Entry 1W1Y (X-ray diffraction, 1.85 A resolution); this record covers chains A and B.

Chain A (and B):
Name: Chitinase B
Organism: Serratia marcescens
Notes: EC 3.2.1.14; chain B of this document is another copy of the same molecule, construct and numbering; everything in this record applies to it too
UniProtKB: Q54276 (Q54276); residue numbers follow UniProt; this construct covers 1-499
Chain sequence (499 residues; each row starts with the number of its first residue):
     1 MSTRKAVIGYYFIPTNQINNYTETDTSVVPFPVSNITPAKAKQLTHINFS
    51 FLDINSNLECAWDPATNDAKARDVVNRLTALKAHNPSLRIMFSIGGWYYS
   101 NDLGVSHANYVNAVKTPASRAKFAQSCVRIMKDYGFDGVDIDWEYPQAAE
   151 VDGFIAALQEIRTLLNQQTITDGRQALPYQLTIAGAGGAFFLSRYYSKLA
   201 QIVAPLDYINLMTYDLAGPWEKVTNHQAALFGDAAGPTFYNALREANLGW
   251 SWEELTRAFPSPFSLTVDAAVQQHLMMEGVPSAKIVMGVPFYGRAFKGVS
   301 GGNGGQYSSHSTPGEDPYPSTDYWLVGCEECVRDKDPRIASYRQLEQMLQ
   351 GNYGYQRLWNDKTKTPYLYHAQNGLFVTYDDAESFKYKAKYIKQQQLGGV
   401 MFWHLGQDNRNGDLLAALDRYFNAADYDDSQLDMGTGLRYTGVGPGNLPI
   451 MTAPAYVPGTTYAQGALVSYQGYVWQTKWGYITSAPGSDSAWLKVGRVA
Disordered / not traced: 1-2
Disulfides: C328-C331
Residues lining bound ligands:
  - cyclo-(L-tyrosine-L-proline) inhibitor (TYP), molecule 1: Y10, F51, G96, W97, Y98, D142, E144, A184, M212, Y214, D215, Y292, R294, D316, I339, M401, W403
  - cyclo-(L-tyrosine-L-proline) inhibitor (TYP), molecule 2: F12, F51, G95, G96, W97, Y98, D334, D336, W403
  - cyclo-(L-tyrosine-L-proline) inhibitor (TYP), molecule 3: W97, L103, F191, D215, W220, D316
What the authors report for this chain:
  - binding site for cyclo-(L-tyrosine-L-proline) inhibitor: W97, Y98, W220
  - conformationally variable residues (side-chain flip): Y98
  - catalytic residues: E144 (citing earlier work)

Chain A / chain B interface:
Contacting residue pairs (56; chain A residue first):
  D102(A) with T483(B), hydrogen bond; S484(B)
  L103(A) with G459(B); T461(B); T483(B)
  Q147(A) with S484(B); S488(B), hydrogen bond
  A148(A) with S488(B), hydrogen bond (backbone-backbone)
  F190(A) with W479(B)
  S193(A) with W479(B); S490(B), hydrogen bond
  R194(A) with T483(B)
  W220(A) with Y481(B), hydrogen bond (backbone-side chain)
  Y240(A) with E253(B), hydrogen bond; K478(B); W479(B), hydrophobic
  A242(A) with W479(B), hydrophobic
  R244(A) with W252(B), hydrogen bond (backbone-backbone); E253(B), salt bridge
  E245(A) with S251(B), hydrogen bond; W252(B), hydrogen bond (side chain-backbone); E253(B), hydrogen bond (side chain-backbone); K478(B), salt bridge; S490(B)
  S251(A) with E245(B), hydrogen bond
  W252(A) with R244(B), hydrogen bond (backbone-backbone); E245(B), hydrogen bond (backbone-side chain); W252(B); L255(B); T256(B), hydrogen bond
  E253(A) with Y240(B), hydrogen bond; R244(B), salt bridge; E245(B), hydrogen bond (backbone-side chain)
  L255(A) with W252(B); L255(B), hydrophobic
  T256(A) with W252(B), hydrogen bond
  G459(A) with L103(B)
  T461(A) with L103(B)
  K478(A) with Y240(B); E245(B), salt bridge
  W479(A) with F190(B), hydrophobic; S193(B); Y240(B), hydrophobic; A242(B), hydrophobic
  Y481(A) with W220(B), hydrogen bond (side chain-backbone)
  T483(A) with D102(B), hydrogen bond; L103(B); R194(B), hydrogen bond
  S484(A) with D102(B), hydrogen bond; Q147(B), hydrogen bond; R194(B)
  S488(A) with Q147(B); A148(B)
  D489(A) with Q147(B)
  S490(A) with S193(B); E245(B), hydrogen bond (side chain-backbone)
Also at the interface, not in a pair above, chain A (32 interface residues in all): A149, A246, N247, G249, W250
Also at the interface, not in a pair above, chain B (32 interface residues in all): A246, N247, G249, W250, A485, D489

In short:
The chain A/chain B interface involves 32 residues from each chain; the contacts include 23 hydrogen bonds and
4 salt bridges. Among the polar pairs are R244(A)-E253(B), E245(A)-K478(B) and D102(A)-T483(B). Bound to chain
A: 3 copies of cyclo-(L-tyrosine-L-proline) inhibitor. From the paper: the catalytic residue E144(A); a
binding site for cyclo-(L-tyrosine-L-proline) inhibitor at W97(A), Y98(A) and W220(A).
Chain A and chain B are both Chitinase B (Serratia marcescens); the structure, Crystal structure of S.
marcescens chitinase B in complex with the cyclic dipeptide inhibitor cyclo-(L-Tyr-L-Pro) at ..., was
determined by X-ray diffraction (same publication as 1W1P, 1W1T and 1W1V).
